PDB entry 3CHX | X-ray diffraction, 3.90 A resolution | chains B and C of the 15 polymer chains in the assembly

[Chain B]
Name: PmoA
From: Methylosinus trichosporium
UniProt: Q50541 (Q50541_METTR); residues 1-252 here = UniProt positions 1-252
Amino-acid sequence (252 residues; row label = number of the first residue in the row):
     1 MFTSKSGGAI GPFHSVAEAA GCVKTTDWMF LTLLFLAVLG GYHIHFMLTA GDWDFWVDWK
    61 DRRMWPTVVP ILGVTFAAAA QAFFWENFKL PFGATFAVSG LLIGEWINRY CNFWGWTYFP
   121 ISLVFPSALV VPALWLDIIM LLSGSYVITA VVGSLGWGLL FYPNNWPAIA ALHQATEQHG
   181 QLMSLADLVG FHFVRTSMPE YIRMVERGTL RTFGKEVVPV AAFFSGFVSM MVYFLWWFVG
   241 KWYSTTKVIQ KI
Not modelled in the structure: 1-11, 250-252

[Chain C]
Name: PmoC
From: Methylosinus trichosporium
UniProt: Q9KX51 (Q9KX51_METTR); residues 1-256 here = UniProt positions 1-256
Amino-acid sequence (256 residues; each row starts with the number of its first residue):
     1 MSVTTETTAG AAAGSDAIVD LRGMWVGVAG LNIFYLIVRI YEQIYGWRAG LDSFAPEFQT
    61 YWLSILWTEI PLELVSGLAL AGWLWKTRDR NVDAVAPREE LRRHVVLVEW LVVYAVAIYW
   121 GASFFTEQDG TWHMTVIRDT DFTPSHIIEF YMSYPIYSIM AVGAFFYAKT RIPYFAHGFS
   181 LAFLIVAIGP FMIIPNVGLN EWGHTFWFME ELFVAPLHWG FVFFGWMALG VFGVVLQILM
   241 GVKRLIGKDC VAALVG
Not modelled in the structure: 1-17, 177-256
Bound ions: Cu ion: Asp129, His133

[How chain B and chain C interact]
Contacting residue pairs (95):
  Pro12(B) - Pro97(C)
  Pro12(B) - Arg98(C)  hydrogen bond (backbone-side chain)
  Phe13(B) - Arg98(C)
  Phe13(B) - Leu101(C)  hydrophobic
  His14(B) - Arg98(C)
  Glu18(B) - Arg98(C)  salt bridge
  Cys22(B) - Val19(C)  hydrogen bond (side chain-backbone)
  Met29(B) - Met24(C)  hydrophobic
  Met29(B) - Val105(C)
  Met29(B) - Val108(C)
  Met29(B) - Glu109(C)
  Met29(B) - Val112(C)
  Phe30(B) - Val108(C)  hydrophobic
  Leu33(B) - Leu111(C)
  Leu33(B) - Val112(C)  hydrophobic
  Leu33(B) - Ala115(C)
  Leu36(B) - Ala115(C)
  Leu36(B) - Val116(C)  hydrogen bond (backbone-backbone)
  Ala37(B) - Ala115(C)  hydrophobic
  Ala37(B) - Ile118(C)
  Leu39(B) - Ser123(C)
  Gly40(B) - Ala122(C)
  His43(B) - Ser123(C)  hydrogen bond
  His43(B) - Glu127(C)  salt bridge
  Ile44(B) - Ala122(C)
  Ile44(B) - Thr126(C)
  Ile44(B) - Tyr154(C)
  Met47(B) - Thr126(C)
  Met47(B) - Glu127(C)
  Phe55(B) - Glu127(C)
  Phe55(B) - Gly130(C)
  Trp56(B) - Met134(C)  hydrophobic
  Gly104(B) - Ser123(C)  hydrogen bond (backbone-side chain)
  Glu105(B) - Glu127(C)
  Ile107(B) - Tyr119(C)
  Ile107(B) - Phe124(C)  hydrophobic
  Asn108(B) - Ser123(C)  hydrogen bond (side chain-backbone)
  Asn108(B) - Phe124(C)  hydrogen bond (side chain-backbone)
  Asn108(B) - Glu127(C)
  Asn108(B) - Gln128(C)
  Arg109(B) - Glu127(C)  salt bridge
  Cys111(B) - Arg39(C)  hydrogen bond (backbone-side chain)
  Asn112(B) - Arg39(C)  hydrogen bond
  Asn112(B) - Phe124(C)
  Asn112(B) - Gln128(C)  hydrogen bond
  Phe113(B) - Glu127(C)
  Phe113(B) - Gly130(C)
  Phe113(B) - Thr131(C)
  Gly115(B) - Arg39(C)
  Gly115(B) - Gln43(C)  hydrogen bond (backbone-side chain)
  Trp116(B) - Arg39(C)
  Trp116(B) - Glu42(C)  hydrogen bond (side chain-backbone)
  Trp116(B) - Gln43(C)  hydrogen bond
  Trp116(B) - Gln128(C)
  Trp116(B) - Trp132(C)  hydrophobic
  Trp116(B) - Pro144(C)  hydrophobic
  Thr117(B) - Trp47(C)
  Thr117(B) - Thr131(C)
  Thr117(B) - Trp132(C)
  Thr117(B) - Thr135(C)
  Tyr118(B) - Trp47(C)  hydrophobic
  Phe119(B) - Thr131(C)
  Phe119(B) - Met134(C)
  Arg195(B) - Met134(C)
  Thr196(B) - His133(C)  hydrogen bond (side chain-backbone)
  Thr196(B) - Met134(C)
  Thr196(B) - Thr135(C)
  Thr196(B) - Val136(C)
  Thr196(B) - Ile137(C)
  Ser197(B) - Met134(C)
  Met198(B) - His133(C)
  Pro199(B) - His133(C)
  Pro199(B) - Arg138(C)
  Glu200(B) - His133(C)
  Glu200(B) - Arg138(C)
  Glu200(B) - Asp141(C)
  Glu200(B) - His146(C)  salt bridge
  Ile202(B) - Phe150(C)  hydrophobic
  Arg203(B) - His133(C)  hydrogen bond
  Arg203(B) - Phe150(C)
  Glu206(B) - Phe150(C)
  Glu206(B) - Tyr154(C)
  Arg207(B) - Phe150(C)
  Arg207(B) - Tyr154(C)  hydrogen bond
  Leu210(B) - Ser158(C)
  Arg211(B) - Tyr154(C)  hydrogen bond (side chain-backbone)
  Arg211(B) - Tyr157(C)  hydrogen bond
  Arg211(B) - Ser158(C)
  Gly214(B) - Ala161(C)
  Gly214(B) - Val162(C)
  Lys215(B) - Tyr114(C)
  Val217(B) - Phe165(C)
  Val218(B) - Phe165(C)  hydrophobic
  Val220(B) - Ala176(C)
  Phe224(B) - Tyr174(C)
Other interface residues (no listed pair), chain B (51 interface residues in all): Thr26, Thr32, Gly41
Other interface residues (no listed pair), chain C (52 interface residues in all): Ile18, Asp20, Ser145, Ser153, Pro155, Phe175

[In short]
The interface between chain B and chain C involves 51 residues on one side and 52 on the other, with 18
hydrogen bonds and 4 salt bridges. Polar contacts include Glu18(B)-Arg98(C), His43(B)-Glu127(C) and
Arg109(B)-Glu127(C). Asp129(C) and His133(C) coordinate a Cu ion ion.
Chain B is PmoA and chain C is PmoC, both from Methylosinus trichosporium; the structure, Crystal structure of
Methylosinus trichosporium OB3b particulate methane monooxygenase (pMMO), was determined by X-ray diffraction.
